7RBM - chains A and P of the 4 polymer chains in the assembly; structure by X-ray diffraction, 2.21 A resolution.

Chain A:
Protein: DNA polymerase beta
From: Homo sapiens
Notes: EC 2.7.7.7, 4.2.99.-
UniProtKB: P06746 (DPOLB_HUMAN); residues 1-335 here = UniProt positions 1-335
Chain sequence (341 residues; row label = number of the first residue in the row):
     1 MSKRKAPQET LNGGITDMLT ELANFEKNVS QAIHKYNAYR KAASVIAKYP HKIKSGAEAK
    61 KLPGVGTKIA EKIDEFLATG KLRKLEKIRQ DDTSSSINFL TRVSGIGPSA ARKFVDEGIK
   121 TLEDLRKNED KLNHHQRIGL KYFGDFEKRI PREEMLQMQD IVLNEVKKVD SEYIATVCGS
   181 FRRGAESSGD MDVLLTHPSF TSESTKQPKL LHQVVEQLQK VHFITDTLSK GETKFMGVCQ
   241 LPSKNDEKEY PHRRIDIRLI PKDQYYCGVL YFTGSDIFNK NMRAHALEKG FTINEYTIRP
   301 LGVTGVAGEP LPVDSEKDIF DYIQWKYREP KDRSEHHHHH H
Disordered / not traced: 1-9, 245-248, 339-341
Sequence notes: expression tag (336-341)
Curated features (UniProtKB/Swiss-Prot):
  - region: Arg183 to Asp192 (DNA-binding)
  - active site: Lys72 (Nucleophile)
  - binding site (K(+)): Lys60, Leu62, Val65, Thr101, Val103, Ile106
  - binding site (Na(+)): Lys60, Leu62, Val65, Thr101, Val103, Ile106
  - binding site (dATP): Arg149, Ser180, Arg183, Gly189, Asp190
  - binding site (dCTP): Arg149, Ser180, Arg183, Gly189, Asp190
  - binding site (dGTP): Arg149, Ser180, Arg183, Gly189, Asp190, Asp192
  - binding site (dTTP): Arg149, Ser180, Arg183, Gly189, Asp190
  - binding site (Mg(2+)): Asp190, Asp192, Asp256
  - modified residue: Lys72 (N6-acetyllysine), Arg83 (Omega-N-methylarginine), Arg152 (Omega-N-methylarginine)
  - cross-link (Glycyl lysine isopeptide (Lys-Gly)): Lys41 (interchain with G-Cter in ubiquitin), Lys61 (interchain with G-Cter in ubiquitin), Lys81 (interchain with G-Cter in ubiquitin)
  - natural variant: Leu22 (L22P: Found in a gastric cancer sample; uncertain significance), Tyr39 (Y39C: Found in a gastric cancer sample; uncertain significance), Gly118 (G118V: Decreased DNA-directed DNA polymerase activity), Arg137 (R137Q: Decreased function in base-excision repair), Arg149 (R149I: Decreased DNA-directed DNA polymerase activity), Asp160 (D160N: Found in a gastric cancer sample; uncertain significance), Cys239 (C239R: Found in a gastric cancer sample; uncertain significance), Lys289 (K289M: Found in a colon cancer sample; uncertain significance), Asn294 (N294D: Found in a gastric cancer sample; uncertain significance), Glu295 (E295K: Found in a gastric cancer sample; uncertain significance)
  - mutagenesis: Phe25 (F25W: No effect on 5'-dRP lyase activity. Decreased ssDNA binding), His34 (H34G: Decreased 5'-dRP lyase activity. Decreased ssDNA binding), Lys35 (K35A: Decreased 5'-dRP lyase activity. Decreased ssDNA binding. Loss of 5'-dRP lyase activity; when associated with A-68 and A-72. Decreased ssDNA binding; when associated with A-68 and A-72 ...), Tyr39 (Y39F: No effect on 5'-dRP lyase activity; Y39Q: Abolishes DNA polymerase and 5'-dRP lyase activity), Lys41 (K41R: Abolishes ubiquitination; when associated with R-61 and R-81), Lys60 (K60A: Decreased 5'-dRP lyase activity. Decreased ssDNA binding), Lys61 (K61R: Abolishes ubiquitination; when associated with R-41 and R-81), Lys68 (K68A: No effect on 5'-dRP lyase activity. Decreased ssDNA binding. Loss of 5'-dRP lyase activity; when associated with A-35 and A-72. Decreased ssDNA binding; when associated with A-35 and A-72 ...), Glu71 (E71Q: No effect on 5'-dRP lyase activity. No effect on structure shown by circular dichroism. No effect on ssDNA binding), Lys72 (K72A: Severely reduced 5'-dRP lyase activity. Does not affect ssDNA binding. Loss of 5'-dRP lyase activity; when associated with A-35 and A-68. Decreased ssDNA binding ...), Glu75 (E75A: Slightly decreased 5'-dRP lyase activity. Decreased ssDNA binding. No effect on structure shown by circular dichroism), Lys81 (K81R: Abolishes ubiquitination; when associated with R-41 and R-61), 5 further mutagenesis entries in UniProt
Glycans and other covalent adducts: 2-deoxy-3,5-di-O-phosphono-D-erythro-pentitol (QPJ) linked to Lys72
Metal / ion sites: Mn2+ site 1: Lys48, Glu203, His336, His338; Mn2+ site 2 near Lys60 (its only coordinating residue here); Mn2+ site 3: Thr101, Val103, Ile106 (shared with DG9(P) of chain P); Mn2+ site 4 near Glu117 (its only coordinating residue here); Mn2+ site 5: Asp130, Asp314; Mn2+ site 6: Asp190, Asp192, Asp256 (shared with DC10(P), DC11(P) of chain P); Mn2+ site 7: Asp190, Asp192 (together with pyrophosphate) (shared with DC11(P) of chain P); Mn2+ site 8: His285, Glu288; Mn2+ site 9 near His337 (its only coordinating residue here)
Small-molecule neighbours:
  - pyrophosphate (PPV): Arg149, Gly179, Ser180, Arg183, Ser188, Gly189, Asp190, Asp192, Ser275
  - QPJ (2-deoxy-3,5-di-O-phosphono-D-erythro-pentitol): Glu26, Lys35, Tyr39, Lys68
From the paper describing this entry:
  - catalytic residues: Glu71 (proposed by the authors, not directly observed)

Chain P:
Molecule: 11-nt DNA strand
Sequence (11 nucleotides; each row starts with the number of its first residue):
     1 GCTGATGCGC C
Metal / ion sites: Mn2+ site 1: DG9 (shared with Thr101(A), Val103(A), Ile106(A) of chain A); Mn2+ site 2: DC10, DC11 (shared with Asp190(A), Asp192(A), Asp256(A) of chain A); Mn2+ site 3: DC11 (together with pyrophosphate) (shared with Asp190(A), Asp192(A) of chain A)

How chain A and chain P interact:
Residue-residue contacts (30):
  Val103(A) - DG9(P)  phosphate contact
  Ser104(A) - DG9(P)  phosphate contact
  Gly105(A) - DC8(P)  hydrogen bond to the phosphate
  Gly105(A) - DG9(P)  hydrogen bond to the phosphate
  Ile106(A) - DC8(P)  phosphate contact
  Ile106(A) - DG9(P)  phosphate contact
  Gly107(A) - DC8(P)  hydrogen bond to the phosphate
  Gly107(A) - DG9(P)  phosphate contact
  Pro108(A) - DC8(P)  phosphate contact
  Ser109(A) - DG7(P)  phosphate contact
  Ser109(A) - DC8(P)  hydrogen bond to the phosphate
  Ala110(A) - DC8(P)  hydrogen bond to the phosphate
  Gly179(A) - DC11(P)  phosphate contact
  Arg183(A) - DC11(P)  hydrogen bond to the phosphate
  Asp190(A) - DC11(P)  phosphate contact
  Asp192(A) - DC10(P)  phosphate contact
  Asp192(A) - DC11(P)  phosphate contact
  Met236(A) - DG9(P)  sugar contact
  Arg254(A) - DG9(P)  phosphate contact
  Arg254(A) - DC10(P)  salt bridge to the phosphate
  Asp256(A) - DC10(P)  phosphate contact
  Asp256(A) - DC11(P)  phosphate contact
  Tyr271(A) - DC10(P)  hydrogen bond to the base
  Tyr271(A) - DC11(P)  sugar contact
  Phe272(A) - DC11(P)  sugar contact
  Thr273(A) - DC11(P)  phosphate contact
  Gly274(A) - DC11(P)  hydrogen bond to the phosphate
  Ser275(A) - DC11(P)  sugar contact
  Asp276(A) - DC11(P)  base contact
  Asn279(A) - DC11(P)  hydrogen bond to the base
Also at the interface, not in a pair above, chain A (24 interface residues in all): Thr101, His135

Overview:
24 residues of chain A and 5 residues of chain P are in contact, with 9 hydrogen bonds and 1 salt bridge.
Polar pairs include Tyr271(A)-DC10(P), Asn279(A)-DC11(P) and Gly105(A)-DC8(P). Ligands of chain A:
pyrophosphate. Compound QPJ is covalently linked to Lys72(A). From the paper: the catalytic residue Glu71(A).
Chain A is DNA polymerase beta (Homo sapiens) and chain P is an 11-nt DNA strand; the structure, Human DNA
polymerase beta crosslinked complex, 60 s Ca to Mn exchange, was determined by X-ray diffraction (same
publication as 7RBE, 7RBF, 7RBG, 7RBH, 7RBI, 7RBJ and 4 further entries).
